PDB entry 3NOC | X-ray diffraction, 2.70 A resolution | chains B and D of the 5 polymer chains in the assembly

Chain B:
Protein: Acriflavine resistance protein B
From: Escherichia coli
Reference sequence: P31224 (ACRB_ECOLI); numbering as in UniProt (aligned over 1-1049)
Sequence (1049 residues; each row starts with the number of its first residue):
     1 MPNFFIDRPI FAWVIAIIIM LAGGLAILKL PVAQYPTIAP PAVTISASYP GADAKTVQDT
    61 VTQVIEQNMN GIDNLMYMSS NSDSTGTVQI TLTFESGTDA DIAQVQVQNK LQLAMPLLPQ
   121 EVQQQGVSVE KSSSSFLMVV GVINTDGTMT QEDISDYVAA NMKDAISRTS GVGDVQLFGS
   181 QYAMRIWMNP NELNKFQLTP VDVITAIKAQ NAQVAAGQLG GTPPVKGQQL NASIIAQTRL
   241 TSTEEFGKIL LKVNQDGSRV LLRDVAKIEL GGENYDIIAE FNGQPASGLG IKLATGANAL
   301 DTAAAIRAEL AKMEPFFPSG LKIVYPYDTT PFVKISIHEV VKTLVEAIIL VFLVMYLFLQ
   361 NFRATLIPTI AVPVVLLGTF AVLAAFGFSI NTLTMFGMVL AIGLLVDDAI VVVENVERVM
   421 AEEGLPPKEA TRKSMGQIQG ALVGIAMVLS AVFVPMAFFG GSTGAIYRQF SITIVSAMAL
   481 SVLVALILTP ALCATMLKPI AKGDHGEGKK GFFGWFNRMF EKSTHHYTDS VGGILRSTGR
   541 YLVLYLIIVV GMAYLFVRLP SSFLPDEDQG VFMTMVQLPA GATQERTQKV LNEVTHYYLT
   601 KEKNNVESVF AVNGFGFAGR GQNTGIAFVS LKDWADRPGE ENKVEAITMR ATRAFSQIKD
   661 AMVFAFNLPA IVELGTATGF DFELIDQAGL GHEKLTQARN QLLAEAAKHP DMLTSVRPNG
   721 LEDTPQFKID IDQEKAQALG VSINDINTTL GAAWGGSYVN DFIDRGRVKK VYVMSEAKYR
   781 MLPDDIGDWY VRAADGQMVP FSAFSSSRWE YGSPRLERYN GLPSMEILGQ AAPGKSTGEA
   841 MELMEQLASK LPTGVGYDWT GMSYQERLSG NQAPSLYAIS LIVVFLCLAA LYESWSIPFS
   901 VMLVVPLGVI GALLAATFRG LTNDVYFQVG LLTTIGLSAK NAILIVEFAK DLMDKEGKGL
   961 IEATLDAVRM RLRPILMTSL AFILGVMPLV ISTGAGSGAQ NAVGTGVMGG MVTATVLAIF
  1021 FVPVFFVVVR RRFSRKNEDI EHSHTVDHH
Disordered / not traced: 673-675, 867-870, 1034-1049
Modified positions: M1 (n-formylmethionine; FME)
Swiss-Prot annotation at these positions:
  - mutagenesis: H526 (H526Y: Partially restores chloramphenicol resistance to an AcrZ G30R mutant)

Chain D:
Protein: Designed ankyrin repeat protein
From: synthetic construct
Sequence (169 residues; row label = number of the first residue in the row):
     1 MRGSHHHHHH GSDLGKKLLE AARAGQDDEV RILMANGADV NARDFTGWTP LHLAAHFGHL
    61 EIVEVLLKNG ADVNAKDSLG VTPLHLAARR GHLEIVEVLL KNGADVNASD SHGFTPLHLA
   121 AKRGHLEIVE VLLKNGADVN AQDKFGKTAF DISIDNGNED LAEILQKLN
Disordered / not traced: 1-12, 167-169

Chain B / chain D interface:
Pairs across the interface (27):
  A580(B) - F45(D)
  G581(B) - F45(D)
  E693(B) - R90(D)  salt bridge
  E722(B) - R23(D)
  D723(B) - R23(D)
  P725(B) - F45(D)  hydrophobic
  P725(B) - T46(D)
  F727(B) - L79(D)  hydrophobic
  D732(B) - F145(D)
  E734(B) - K147(D)  salt bridge
  S802(B) - K144(D)  hydrogen bond (backbone-side chain)
  S805(B) - K144(D)  hydrogen bond (backbone-side chain)
  S805(B) - F145(D)
  S806(B) - H112(D)
  S806(B) - F114(D)
  S807(B) - L79(D)
  S807(B) - H112(D)  hydrogen bond
  R808(B) - L79(D)
  R808(B) - R89(D)
  W809(B) - T46(D)
  W809(B) - W48(D)
  W809(B) - D77(D)
  W809(B) - S78(D)  hydrogen bond
  W809(B) - L79(D)
  Y811(B) - R23(D)
  Y811(B) - L53(D)
  Y811(B) - F57(D)  hydrophobic
Interface residues without a listed pair, chain B (19 interface residues in all): K735, A803, F804
Interface residues without a listed pair, chain D (17 interface residues in all): D44

Overview:
The interface between chain B and chain D involves 19 residues on one side and 17 on the other; the contacts
include 4 hydrogen bonds and 2 salt bridges. Among the polar pairs are E693(B)-R90(D), E734(B)-K147(D) and
S802(B)-K144(D).
Chain B is Acriflavine resistance protein B (Escherichia coli) and chain D is Designed ankyrin repeat protein
(synthetic construct); the structure, Designed ankyrin repeat protein (DARPin) binders to AcrB: Plasticity of
the Interface, was determined by X-ray diffraction (same publication as 3NOG).
